5LSJ - chains A and D of the 5 polymer chains in the assembly; structure by X-ray diffraction, 3.25 A resolution.

== Chain A ==
Protein: Protein MIS12 homolog
Source organism: Homo sapiens
UniProtKB: Q9H081 (MIS12_HUMAN); numbering as in UniProt (aligned over 1-205)
Amino-acid sequence (205 residues; each row starts with the number of its first residue):
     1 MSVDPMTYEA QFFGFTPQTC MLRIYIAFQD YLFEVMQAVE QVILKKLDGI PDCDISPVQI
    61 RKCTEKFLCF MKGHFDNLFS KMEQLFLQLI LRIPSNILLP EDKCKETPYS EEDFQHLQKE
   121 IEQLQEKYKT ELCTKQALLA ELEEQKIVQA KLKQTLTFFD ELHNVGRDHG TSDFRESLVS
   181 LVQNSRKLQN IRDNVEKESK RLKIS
Disordered / not traced: 1, 201-205
From the paper describing this entry:
  - mutagenesis - Y8A/F12A/F13A, D30A/E34A/E65A/D76A, E65A/D76A: decreased binding to Centromere protein C
  - mutagenesis - Y8A/F12A/F13A: abolished localization
  - mutagenesis - D30A/E34A (3-fold): decreased binding to FAMCENP-C1-21
  - mutagenesis - D30A/E34A/E65A/D76A: decreased localization

== Chain D ==
Protein: Kinetochore-associated protein DSN1 homolog
Source organism: Homo sapiens
UniProtKB: Q9H410 (DSN1_HUMAN); residue numbers follow UniProt; this construct covers 186-356
Amino-acid sequence (178 residues; row label = number of the first residue in the row):
   185 MGTLQKCFED SNGKASDFSL EASVAEMKEY ITKFSLERQT WDQLLLHYQQ EAKEILSRGS
   245 TEAKITEVKV EPMTYLGSSQ NEVLNTKPDY QKILQNQSKV FDCMELVMDE LQGSVKQLQA
   305 FMDESTQCFQ KVSVQLGKRS MQQLDPSPAR KLLKLQLQNP PAIHGSGSGS CQHHHHHH
Disordered / not traced: 185-202, 246-259, 318-362
Differences from the reference sequence: initiating methionine (185); expression tag (357-362)
Curated features (UniProtKB/Swiss-Prot):
  - modified residue: S331 (Phosphoserine)
  - cross-link: K253 (Glycyl lysine isopeptide (Lys-Gly) (interchain with G-Cter in SUMO2))

== Chain A / chain D interface ==
Pairs across the interface - 40 pairs, chain A then chain D:
  S2(A) with E210(D), hydrogen bond
  V3(A) with S207(D); E210(D); M211(D); Y214(D)
  P5(A) with Y214(D), hydrophobic
  T130(A) with S262(D)
  E131(A) with S262(D); S263(D), hydrogen bond (side chain-backbone)
  T134(A) with L260(D); S262(D), hydrogen bond; L268(D)
  A137(A) with L268(D), hydrophobic
  L138(A) with Q264(D); L268(D), hydrophobic
  E141(A) with K271(D); Y274(D)
  E144(A) with K271(D), salt bridge; Y274(D)
  Q145(A) with Y274(D)
  V148(A) with Y274(D), hydrophobic; L278(D), hydrophobic
  K151(A) with L278(D)
  L152(A) with Q281(D)
  T155(A) with Q281(D); F285(D)
  F158(A) with F285(D), hydrophobic
  F159(A) with M288(D), hydrophobic
  L162(A) with M288(D), hydrophobic
  F174(A) with L295(D), hydrophobic
  L181(A) with L302(D), hydrophobic
  S185(A) with L302(D)
  L188(A) with F305(D), hydrophobic; S309(D)
  Q189(A) with F305(D)
  R192(A) with E308(D), salt bridge; S309(D), hydrogen bond (side chain-backbone); C312(D); F313(D)
  V195(A) with F313(D), hydrophobic
Other interface residues (no listed pair), chain A (27 interface residues in all): K127, E196
Other interface residues (no listed pair), chain D (27 interface residues in all): F218, V267, T270, I277, M292

== Summary ==
Chain A and chain D each contribute 27 residues to their interface; the contacts include 4 hydrogen bonds and
2 salt bridges. Polar contacts include E144(A)-K271(D), R192(A)-E308(D) and S2(A)-E210(D). The paper reports
that Y8A/F12A/F13A, D30A/E34A/E65A/D76A and E65A/D76A of chain A reduce binding to Centromere protein C;
Y8A/F12A/F13A of chain A abolish localization.
Here chain A is Protein MIS12 homolog and chain D is Kinetochore-associated protein DSN1 homolog, both from
Homo sapiens. Entry 5LSJ (CRYSTAL STRUCTURE OF THE HUMAN KINETOCHORE MIS12-CENP-C delta-HEAD2 COMPLEX) was
determined by X-ray diffraction (same publication as 5LSI and 5LSK).
